Entry 8XB2 (electron microscopy, 3.04 A resolution); this record covers chain A.

== Chain A ==
Protein: GFP-MBP-solute carrier family 6 member 2, Maltose/maltodextrin-binding periplasmic protein, Sodium-dependent noradrenaline transporter
From: Homo sapiens
UniProt: chimeric construct of P0AEX9, P23975: residues -324 to 41 from P0AEX9 (MALE_ECOLI) positions 27-392 (UniProt number = residue number + 351); residues 54-617 from P23975 positions 54-617 (same numbers)
Sequence (1244 residues; row label = number of the first residue in the row; note: 11 numbers in that range are skipped by the numbering (no residue carries them; nothing is unmodelled there); a row labelled like 190A-190N holds insertion residues (190A, then the next letters in order); numbers below 1 keep their minus sign (Met-623 is residue -623)):
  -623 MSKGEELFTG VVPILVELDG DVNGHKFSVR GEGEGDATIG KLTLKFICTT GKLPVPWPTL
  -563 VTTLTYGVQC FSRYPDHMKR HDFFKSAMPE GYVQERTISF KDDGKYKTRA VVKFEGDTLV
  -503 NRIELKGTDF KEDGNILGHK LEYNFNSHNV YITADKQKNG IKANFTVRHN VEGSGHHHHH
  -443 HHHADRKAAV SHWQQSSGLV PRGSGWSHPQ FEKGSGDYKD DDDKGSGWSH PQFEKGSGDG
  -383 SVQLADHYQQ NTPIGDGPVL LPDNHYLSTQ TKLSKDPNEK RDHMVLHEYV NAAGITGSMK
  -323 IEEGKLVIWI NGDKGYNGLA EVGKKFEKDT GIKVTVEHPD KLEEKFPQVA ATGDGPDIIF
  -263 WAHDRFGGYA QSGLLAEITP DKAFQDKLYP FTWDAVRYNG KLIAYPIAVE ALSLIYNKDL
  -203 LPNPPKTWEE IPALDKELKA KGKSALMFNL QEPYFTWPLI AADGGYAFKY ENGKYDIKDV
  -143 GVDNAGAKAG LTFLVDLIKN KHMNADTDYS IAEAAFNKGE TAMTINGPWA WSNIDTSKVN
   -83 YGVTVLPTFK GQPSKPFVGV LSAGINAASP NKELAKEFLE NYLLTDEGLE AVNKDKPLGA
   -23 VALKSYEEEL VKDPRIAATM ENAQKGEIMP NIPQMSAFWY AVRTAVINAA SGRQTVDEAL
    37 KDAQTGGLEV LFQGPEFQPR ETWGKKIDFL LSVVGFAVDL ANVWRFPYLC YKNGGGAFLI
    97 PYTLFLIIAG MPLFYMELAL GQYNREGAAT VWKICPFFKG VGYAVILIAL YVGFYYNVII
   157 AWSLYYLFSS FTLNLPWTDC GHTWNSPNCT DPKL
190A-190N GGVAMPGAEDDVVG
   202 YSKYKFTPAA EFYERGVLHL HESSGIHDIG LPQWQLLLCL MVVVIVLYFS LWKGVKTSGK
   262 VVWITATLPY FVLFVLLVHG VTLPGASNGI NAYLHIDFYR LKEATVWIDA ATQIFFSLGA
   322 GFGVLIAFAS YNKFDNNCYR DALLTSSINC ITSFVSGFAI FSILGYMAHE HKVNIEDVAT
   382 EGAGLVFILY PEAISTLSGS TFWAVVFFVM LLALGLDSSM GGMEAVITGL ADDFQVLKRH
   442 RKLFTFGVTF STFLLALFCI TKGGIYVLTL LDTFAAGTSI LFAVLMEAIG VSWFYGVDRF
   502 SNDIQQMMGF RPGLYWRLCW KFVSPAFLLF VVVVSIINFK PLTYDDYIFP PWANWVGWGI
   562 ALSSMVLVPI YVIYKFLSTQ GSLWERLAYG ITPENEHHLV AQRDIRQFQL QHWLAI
Not modelled in the structure: -623 to 65, 190A-190N, 258-262
Disulfides: Cys176-Cys185
Glycans and other covalent adducts: N-acetylglucosamine (NAG) linked to Asn184
Construct notes: linker (-327 to -325, 42-53); conflict Val-13 (Ala338 in P0AEX9), Gly190A (Leu191 in P23975), Gly190B (Asn192 in P23975), Val190C (Gly193 in P23975), Ala190D (Ser194 in P23975), Met190E (Val195 in P23975), Pro190F (Leu196 in P23975), Ala190H (Asn198 in P23975), Glu190I (His199 in P23975), Asp190J (Thr200 in P23975), Asp190K (Lys201 in P23975); insertion (190L-190N)
Ligand contacts: Radafaxine (YNT): Asp75, Ala77, Ala145, Val148, Gly149, Tyr152, Phe317, Ser318, Leu319, Gly320, Phe323, Val325, Ser419, Ser420, Gly423
Swiss-Prot annotation at these positions:
  - binding site (Na(+)): Gly71, Ala73, Val74, Asn78, Ser318, Asn350, Asp418, Ser419
  - binding site ((R)-noradrenaline): Asp75, Tyr87, Lys88, Ala145, Gly149, Phe317, Glu382
  - binding site (dopamine): Asp75, Ala145, Phe317, Glu382
  - glycosylation: Asn184 (N-linked (GlcNAc...) asparagine)

== Overview ==
Ligands of chain A: Radafaxine. N-acetylglucosamine is covalently linked to Asn184. UniProt lists 8
Na+-binding residues, 7 (R)-noradrenaline-binding residues and 4 dopamine-binding residues.
Chain A is GFP-MBP-solute carrier family 6 member 2, Maltose/maltodextrin-binding periplasmic protein,
Sodium-dependent noradrenaline transporter (Homo sapiens); the structure, Structure of radafaxine-bound state
of the human Norepinephrine Transporter, was determined by electron microscopy (same publication as 8XB3 and
8XB4).
